PDB entry 7XRK | X-ray diffraction, 2.30 A resolution | chains A and C of the 6 polymer chains in the assembly

# Chain A
Name: Diol dehydrase alpha subunit
Organism: Klebsiella oxytoca
Notes: EC 4.2.1.28
UniProt: Q59470 (Q59470_KLEOX); residue numbers follow UniProt; this construct covers 1-554
Chain sequence (554 residues; numbered 1 to 554; the number before each row is that of its first residue):
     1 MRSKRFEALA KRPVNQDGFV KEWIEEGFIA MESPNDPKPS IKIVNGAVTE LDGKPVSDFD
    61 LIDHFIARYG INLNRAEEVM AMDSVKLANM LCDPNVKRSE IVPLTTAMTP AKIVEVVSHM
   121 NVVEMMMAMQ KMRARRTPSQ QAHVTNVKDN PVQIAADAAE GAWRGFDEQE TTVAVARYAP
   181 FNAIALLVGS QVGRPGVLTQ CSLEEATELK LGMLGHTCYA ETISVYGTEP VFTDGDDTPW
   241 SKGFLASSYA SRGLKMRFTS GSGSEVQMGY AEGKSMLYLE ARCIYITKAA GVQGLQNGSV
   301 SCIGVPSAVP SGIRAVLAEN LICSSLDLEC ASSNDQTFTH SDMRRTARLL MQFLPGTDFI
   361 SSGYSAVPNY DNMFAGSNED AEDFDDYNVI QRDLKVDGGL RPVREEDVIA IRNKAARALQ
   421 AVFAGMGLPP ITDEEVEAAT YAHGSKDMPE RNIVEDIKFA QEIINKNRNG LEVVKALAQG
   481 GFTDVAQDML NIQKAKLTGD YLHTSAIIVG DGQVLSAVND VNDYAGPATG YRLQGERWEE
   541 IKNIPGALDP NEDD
Not modelled in the structure: 1, 554
Sequence notes: conflict D553 (Ile in Q59470)
Metal / ion sites: Ca2+: Q141, E170, E221, Q296, S362; K+: G261, S264, E265, E280
Residues lining bound ligands:
  - cobalamin (B12): E205, S224, Y226, D234, G235, S264, Q267, M268, S301, C302, A375
  - FWK ((2R,3R,4S,5R)-2-(6-aminopurin-9-yl)-5-ethyl-oxolane-3,4-diol): T222, S224, V225, Y226, T259, S260, G261, S264, S299, V300, S301, C302

# Chain C
Name: Diol dehydrase gamma subunit
Organism: Klebsiella oxytoca
Notes: EC 4.2.1.28
UniProt: Q59472 (Q59472_KLEOX); numbering as in UniProt (aligned over 38-173)
Chain sequence (137 residues; row label = number of the first residue in the row):
    37 MARVSDYPLA NKHPEWVKTA TNKTLDDFTL ENVLSNKVTA QDMRITPETL RLQASIAKDA
    97 GRDRLAMNFE RAAELTAVPD DRILEIYNAL RPYRSTKEEL LAIADDLESR YQAKICAAFV
   157 REAATLYVER KKLKGDD
Not modelled in the structure: 37
Sequence notes: expression tag (37)

# How chain A and chain C interact
Contacting residue pairs (131):
  F59(A) - R166(C)
  D60(A) - R166(C)
  L61(A) - L162(C)  hydrophobic
  L61(A) - R166(C)
  L61(A) - K168(C)
  H64(A) - L162(C)
  H64(A) - E165(C)  salt bridge
  R68(A) - E158(C)  salt bridge
  R68(A) - L162(C)
  Y69(A) - R100(C)  hydrogen bond (backbone-side chain)
  Y69(A) - M103(C)  hydrophobic
  Y69(A) - F155(C)
  Y69(A) - E158(C)  hydrogen bond
  G70(A) - R100(C)
  I71(A) - R100(C)  hydrogen bond (backbone-side chain)
  N72(A) - R100(C)
  E205(A) - Y123(C)  hydrogen bond
  A206(A) - L120(C)  hydrophobic
  L209(A) - L120(C)  hydrophobic
  M213(A) - R80(C)  hydrogen bond (backbone-side chain)
  M213(A) - D116(C)
  M213(A) - L120(C)  hydrophobic
  E229(A) - R166(C)  salt bridge
  E229(A) - K168(C)  salt bridge
  T233(A) - Y129(C)
  T233(A) - K168(C)  hydrogen bond
  D236(A) - R127(C)  salt bridge
  D236(A) - P128(C)
  D236(A) - R130(C)  salt bridge
  D237(A) - Y123(C)  hydrogen bond
  D237(A) - R127(C)
  D237(A) - P128(C)
  T238(A) - L126(C)
  T238(A) - P128(C)
  T238(A) - Y163(C)  hydrogen bond
  W240(A) - F155(C)
  W240(A) - E158(C)  hydrogen bond
  W240(A) - A159(C)  hydrophobic
  W240(A) - L162(C)  hydrophobic
  W240(A) - Y163(C)
  S241(A) - Y123(C)
  S241(A) - L126(C)
  G243(A) - R107(C)  hydrogen bond (backbone-side chain)
  F244(A) - L111(C)  hydrophobic
  F244(A) - I119(C)
  F244(A) - I122(C)  hydrophobic
  F244(A) - Y123(C)
  F244(A) - L126(C)  hydrophobic
  F244(A) - F155(C)
  A246(A) - N104(C)
  S247(A) - N104(C)  hydrogen bond
  S247(A) - R107(C)  hydrogen bond
  S247(A) - A108(C)
  S247(A) - L111(C)
  S248(A) - L111(C)
  S248(A) - I119(C)
  A250(A) - L86(C)
  A250(A) - A108(C)  hydrophobic
  S251(A) - I81(C)
  S251(A) - L86(C)
  S251(A) - A108(C)
  S251(A) - L111(C)
  S251(A) - T112(C)
  R252(A) - R80(C)
  R252(A) - I81(C)
  R252(A) - L111(C)  hydrogen bond (side chain-backbone)
  R252(A) - T112(C)
  R252(A) - V114(C)  hydrogen bond (side chain-backbone)
  R252(A) - P115(C)
  R252(A) - D116(C)  salt bridge
  R252(A) - I119(C)
  G253(A) - I81(C)
  K288(A) - R100(C)
  A290(A) - N104(C)
  A290(A) - R107(C)  hydrogen bond (backbone-side chain)
  G291(A) - R100(C)
  G291(A) - L101(C)
  G291(A) - N104(C)  hydrogen bond (backbone-side chain)
  Q293(A) - L101(C)
  D327(A) - R98(C)  salt bridge
  N469(A) - A76(C)
  L471(A) - T75(C)
  L471(A) - A76(C)
  V474(A) - L66(C)  hydrophobic
  K475(A) - V69(C)
  K475(A) - N72(C)  hydrogen bond
  A478(A) - L70(C)  hydrophobic
  Q479(A) - L70(C)
  T483(A) - L66(C)
  Q487(A) - L66(C)
  L490(A) - F64(C)
  L490(A) - T65(C)
  L490(A) - L66(C)
  Q493(A) - M79(C)
  K494(A) - F64(C)
  K496(A) - I81(C)
  L497(A) - V53(C)
  L497(A) - T55(C)
  L497(A) - L61(C)  hydrophobic
  L497(A) - F64(C)  hydrophobic
  L497(A) - M79(C)
  L497(A) - R80(C)
  L497(A) - I81(C)
  L497(A) - T85(C)
  T498(A) - L45(C)
  T498(A) - A46(C)
  T498(A) - L61(C)
  T498(A) - T85(C)
  T498(A) - Q89(C)  hydrogen bond (backbone-side chain)
  G499(A) - I81(C)
  G499(A) - Q89(C)
  D500(A) - Y43(C)  hydrogen bond (backbone-side chain)
  D500(A) - P44(C)
  D500(A) - L45(C)  hydrogen bond (side chain-backbone)
  D500(A) - A46(C)  hydrogen bond (side chain-backbone)
  D500(A) - Q89(C)  hydrogen bond
  L502(A) - L86(C)  hydrophobic
  L502(A) - F105(C)  hydrophobic
  H503(A) - Y43(C)
  H503(A) - Q89(C)  hydrogen bond
  H503(A) - I92(C)
  H503(A) - A93(C)
  H503(A) - F105(C)
  T504(A) - R98(C)  hydrogen bond
  T504(A) - L101(C)
  Q513(A) - N47(C)  hydrogen bond
  V514(A) - Y43(C)
  S516(A) - Y43(C)  hydrogen bond
  A517(A) - R98(C)
  V518(A) - Y43(C)  hydrophobic
  N519(A) - Y43(C)
Interface residues without a listed pair, chain A (68 interface residues in all): F65, R98, A134, K210, L245, A289, V292, A486, Y501
Interface residues without a listed pair, chain C (59 interface residues in all): V40, V74, D78, A96, G97

# Summary
Chain A and chain C form an interface of 68 and 59 residues respectively, with 26 hydrogen bonds and 8 salt
bridges. Polar contacts include H64(A)-E165(C), R68(A)-E158(C) and E229(A)-R166(C). Ligands of chain A:
compound FWK and cobalamin.
Here chain A is Diol dehydrase alpha subunit and chain C is Diol dehydrase gamma subunit, both from Klebsiella
oxytoca. Entry 7XRK (Diol dehydratase complexed with AdoMeCbl) was determined by X-ray diffraction together
with 7XRL, 7XRM and 7XRN from the same study.
